7LBR - chain A; structure by X-ray diffraction, 2.20 A resolution.

[Chain A]
Name: Non-structural protein 3
Source organism: Severe acute respiratory syndrome coronavirus 2
Notes: EC 3.4.19.12
UniProt: P0DTC1 (R1A_SARS2); residues 1-315 here correspond to UniProt positions 1564-1878 (UniProt number = residue number + 1563)
Chain sequence (316 residues; row label = number of the first residue in the row; numbering starts at 0):
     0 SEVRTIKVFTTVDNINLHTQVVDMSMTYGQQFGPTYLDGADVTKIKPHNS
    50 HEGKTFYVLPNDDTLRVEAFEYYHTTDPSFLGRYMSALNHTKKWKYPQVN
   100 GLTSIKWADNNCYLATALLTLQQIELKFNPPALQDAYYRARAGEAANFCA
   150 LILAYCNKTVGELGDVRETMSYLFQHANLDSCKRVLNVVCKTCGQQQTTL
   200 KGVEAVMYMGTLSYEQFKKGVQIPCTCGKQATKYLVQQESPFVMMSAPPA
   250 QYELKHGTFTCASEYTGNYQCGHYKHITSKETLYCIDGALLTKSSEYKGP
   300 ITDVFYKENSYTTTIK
Construct notes: expression tag (0)
Metal / ion sites: Zn2+: Cys189, Cys192, Cys224, Cys226
Ligand contacts: XT7 (5-[(azetidin-3-yl)amino]-N-[(1R)-1-{3-[5-({[(1S,3R)-3-hydroxycyclopentyl]amino}methyl)thiophen-2-yl]phenyl}ethyl]-2-methylbenzamide): Leu162, Gly163, Asp164, Glu167, Pro247, Pro248, Ala249, Tyr264, Gly266, Asn267, Tyr268, Gln269, Tyr273, Pro299, Thr301
What the authors report for this chain:
  - binding site for XT7: Asp164, Tyr268, Gln269

[Overview]
Ligands of chain A: compound XT7. Cys189, Cys192, Cys224 and Cys226 coordinate Zn2+. The paper reports a
binding site for XT7 at Asp164, Tyr268 and Gln269.
Chain A is Non-structural protein 3 (Severe acute respiratory syndrome coronavirus 2); the structure,
SARS-CoV-2 papain-like protease (PLpro) bound to inhibitor XR8-89, was determined by X-ray diffraction
together with 7LBS, 7LLF, 7LLZ and 7LOS from the same study.
